PDB entry 4L8D | X-ray diffraction, 1.90 A resolution | chains A and E of the 3 polymer chains in the assembly

[Chain A]
Molecule: H-2 class I histocompatibility antigen, D-B alpha chain
Source organism: Mus musculus
UniProt: P01899 (HA11_MOUSE); residues 1-280 here correspond to UniProt positions 25-304 (UniProt number = residue number + 24)
Sequence (280 residues; row label = number of the first residue in the row):
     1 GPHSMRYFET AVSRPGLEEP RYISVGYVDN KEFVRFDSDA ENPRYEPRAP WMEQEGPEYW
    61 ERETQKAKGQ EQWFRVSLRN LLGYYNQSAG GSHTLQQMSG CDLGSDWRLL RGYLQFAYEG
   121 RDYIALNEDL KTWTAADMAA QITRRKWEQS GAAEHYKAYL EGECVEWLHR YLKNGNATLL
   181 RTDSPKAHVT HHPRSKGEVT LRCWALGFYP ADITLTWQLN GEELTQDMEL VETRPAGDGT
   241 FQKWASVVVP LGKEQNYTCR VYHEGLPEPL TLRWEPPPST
Disordered / not traced: 278-280
Disulfides: Cys-101/Cys-164, Cys-203/Cys-259
From the paper describing this entry:
  - conformationally variable residues: Gln-97, His-155

[Chain E]
Molecule: NP-N5D peptide
Sequence (9 residues; each row starts with the number of its first residue):
     1 ASNEDMETM
From the paper describing this entry:
  - conformationally variable residues (side-chain flip): Asp-5 to Met-6

[Chain A / chain E interface]
Pairs across the interface (48; chain A residue first):
  Met-5(A) with Ala-1(E)
  Tyr-7(A) with Ala-1(E), hydrogen bond (side chain-backbone); Ser-2(E), hydrogen bond (side chain-backbone)
  Tyr-45(A) with Ser-2(E)
  Glu-63(A) with Ala-1(E); Ser-2(E), hydrogen bond (side chain-backbone)
  Lys-66(A) with Ala-1(E); Ser-2(E), hydrogen bond (side chain-backbone); Glu-4(E)
  Gly-69(A) with Glu-4(E)
  Gln-70(A) with Asn-3(E); Glu-4(E); Asp-5(E), hydrogen bond (side chain-backbone)
  Trp-73(A) with Asp-5(E); Met-6(E), hydrogen bond (side chain-backbone); Glu-7(E), hydrogen bond (side chain-backbone); Thr-8(E); Met-9(E), hydrophobic
  Val-76(A) with Thr-8(E)
  Ser-77(A) with Thr-8(E); Met-9(E), hydrogen bond (side chain-backbone)
  Asn-80(A) with Thr-8(E); Met-9(E), hydrogen bond (side chain-backbone)
  Leu-81(A) with Met-9(E), hydrophobic
  Tyr-84(A) with Met-9(E), hydrogen bond (side chain-backbone)
  Leu-95(A) with Met-9(E), hydrophobic
  Gln-97(A) with Asp-5(E), hydrogen bond
  Phe-116(A) with Met-9(E), hydrophobic
  Tyr-123(A) with Met-9(E), hydrophobic
  Ile-124(A) with Met-9(E), hydrophobic
  Thr-143(A) with Met-9(E), hydrogen bond (side chain-backbone)
  Lys-146(A) with Glu-7(E); Thr-8(E), hydrogen bond (side chain-backbone); Met-9(E), hydrogen bond (side chain-backbone)
  Trp-147(A) with Glu-7(E), hydrogen bond (side chain-backbone); Thr-8(E), hydrogen bond (side chain-backbone); Met-9(E), hydrophobic
  Ser-150(A) with Glu-7(E), hydrogen bond
  Ala-152(A) with Glu-7(E)
  His-155(A) with Met-6(E)
  Tyr-156(A) with Asn-3(E); Asp-5(E), hydrogen bond; Met-6(E)
  Tyr-159(A) with Ala-1(E), hydrogen bond (side chain-backbone); Ser-2(E); Asn-3(E)
  Trp-167(A) with Ala-1(E), hydrophobic
  Tyr-171(A) with Ala-1(E), hydrogen bond (side chain-backbone)
Other interface residues (no listed pair), chain A (30 interface residues in all): Tyr-59, Phe-74

[In short]
Chain A and chain E form an interface of 30 and 9 residues respectively; the contacts include 20 hydrogen
bonds. Polar pairs include Tyr-7(A)/Ala-1(E), Tyr-7(A)/Ser-2(E) and Glu-63(A)/Ser-2(E). From the paper:
conformational variability at Gln-97(A), His-155(A) and Asp-5(E).
Here chain A is H-2 class I histocompatibility antigen, D-B alpha chain (Mus musculus) and chain E is NP-N5D
peptide. Entry 4L8D (Crystal structure of the H2Db in complex with the NP-N5D peptide) was determined by X-ray
diffraction, deposited together with 4L8B and 4L8C.
